2QN1 - chain A; structure by X-ray diffraction, 2.40 A resolution.

# Chain A
Protein: Glycogen phosphorylase, muscle form
Organism: Oryctolagus cuniculus
Notes: EC 2.4.1.1
UniProtKB: P00489 (PYGM_RABIT); residues 1-842 here correspond to UniProt positions 2-843 (UniProt number = residue number + 1)
Chain sequence (842 residues; each row starts with the number of its first residue):
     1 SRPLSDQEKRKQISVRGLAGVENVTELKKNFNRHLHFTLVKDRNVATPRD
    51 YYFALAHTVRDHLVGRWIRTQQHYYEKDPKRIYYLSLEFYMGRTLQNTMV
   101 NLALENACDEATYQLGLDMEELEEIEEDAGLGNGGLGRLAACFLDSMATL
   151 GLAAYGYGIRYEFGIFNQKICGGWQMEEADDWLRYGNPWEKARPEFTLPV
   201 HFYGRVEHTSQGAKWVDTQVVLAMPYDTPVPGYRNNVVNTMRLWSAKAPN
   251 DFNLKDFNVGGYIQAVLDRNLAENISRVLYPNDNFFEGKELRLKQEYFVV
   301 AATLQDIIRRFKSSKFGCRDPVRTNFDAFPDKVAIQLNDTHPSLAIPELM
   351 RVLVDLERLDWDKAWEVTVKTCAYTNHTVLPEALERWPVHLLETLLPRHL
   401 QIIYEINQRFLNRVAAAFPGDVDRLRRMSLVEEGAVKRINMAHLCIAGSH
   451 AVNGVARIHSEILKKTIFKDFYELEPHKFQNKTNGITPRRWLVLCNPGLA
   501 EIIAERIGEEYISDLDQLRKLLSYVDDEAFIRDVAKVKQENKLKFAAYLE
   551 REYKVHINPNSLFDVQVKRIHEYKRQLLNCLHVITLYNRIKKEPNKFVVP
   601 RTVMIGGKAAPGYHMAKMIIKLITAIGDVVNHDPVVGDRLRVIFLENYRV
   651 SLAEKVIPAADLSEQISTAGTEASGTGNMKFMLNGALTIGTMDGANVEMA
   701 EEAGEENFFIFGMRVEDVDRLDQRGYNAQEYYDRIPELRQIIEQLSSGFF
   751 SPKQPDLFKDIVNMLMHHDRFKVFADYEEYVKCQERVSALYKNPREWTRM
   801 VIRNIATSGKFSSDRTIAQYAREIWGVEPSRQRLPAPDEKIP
Unresolved in the structure: 1-11, 255-260, 318-323, 837-842
Modified residues: Lys680 ((2S)-2-amino-6-[[3-hydroxy-2-methyl-5-(phosphonooxymethyl)pyridin-4-yl]methylideneamino]hexanoic acid; LLP)
Swiss-Prot annotation at these positions:
  - binding site (AMP): Asp42, Tyr75, Arg309 to Cys318
  - site: Cys108 (Involved in the association of subunits), Cys142 (Involved in the association of subunits), Tyr155 (Can be labeled by an AMP analog)
  - modified residue: Ser1 (N-acetylserine), Ser14 (Phosphoserine), Tyr203 (Phosphotyrosine), Tyr226 (Phosphotyrosine), Ser429 (Phosphoserine), Tyr472 (Phosphotyrosine), Ser513 (Phosphoserine), Lys680 (N6-(pyridoxal phosphate)lysine), Ser746 (Phosphoserine), Ser747 (Phosphoserine)
Small-molecule neighbours: asiatic acid (0AS): Asp42, Asn44, Val45, Ile68, Gln71, Gln72, Tyr75, Phe196, Arg242, Asp306, Arg309, Arg310, Ser313

# Overview
Bound to chain A: asiatic acid. From UniProt: 12 AMP-binding residues.
Chain A is Glycogen phosphorylase, muscle form (Oryctolagus cuniculus); the structure, Glycogen Phosphorylase
b in complex with asiatic acid, was determined by X-ray diffraction (same publication as 2QN2).
